Entry 6LLH (X-ray diffraction, 1.99 A resolution); this record covers chains A and D of the 6 polymer chains in the assembly.

# Chain A
Molecule: Terminal oxygenase component of carbazole
Source organism: Janthinobacterium sp. (strain J3)
UniProt: Q84II6 (Q84II6_JANS3); numbering as in UniProt (aligned over 1-384)
Chain sequence (392 residues; row label = number of the first residue in the row):
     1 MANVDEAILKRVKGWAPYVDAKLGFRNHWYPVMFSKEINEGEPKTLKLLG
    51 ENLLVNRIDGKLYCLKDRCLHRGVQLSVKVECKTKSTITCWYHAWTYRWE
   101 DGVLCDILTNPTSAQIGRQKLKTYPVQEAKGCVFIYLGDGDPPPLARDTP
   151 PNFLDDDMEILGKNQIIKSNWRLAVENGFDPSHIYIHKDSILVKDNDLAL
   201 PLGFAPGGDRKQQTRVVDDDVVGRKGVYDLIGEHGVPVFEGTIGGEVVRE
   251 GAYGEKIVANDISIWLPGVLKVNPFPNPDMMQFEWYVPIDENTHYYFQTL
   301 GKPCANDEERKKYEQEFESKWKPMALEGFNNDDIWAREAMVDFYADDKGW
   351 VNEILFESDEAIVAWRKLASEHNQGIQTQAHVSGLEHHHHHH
Disordered / not traced: 1, 390-392
Construct notes: expression tag (385-392)
Bound ions: 2Fe-2S cluster Fe: Cys69, His71, Cys90, His93; Fe2+: His183, His187, Asp333 (together with biphenyl-2,3-diol)
Residues lining bound ligands:
  - biphenyl-2,3-diol (BPY): Asn177, Gly178, His183, Ile184, His187, Leu200, Ala259, Ile262, Leu270, Val272, Phe275, Glu284, Phe329, Asn330, Asp333
  - 2Fe-2S cluster (FES): Cys69, His71, Arg72, Val74, Cys90, Tyr92, His93, Ala94, Trp95

# Chain D
Molecule: Ferredoxin CarAc
Source organism: Pseudomonas resinovorans
UniProt: Q8GI16 (CARAC_PSERE); residues 1-107 here = UniProt positions 1-107
Chain sequence (115 residues; numbered 1 to 115; the number before each row is that of its first residue):
     1 MNQIWLKVCAASDMQPGTIRRVNRVGAAPLAVYRVGDQFYATEDTCTHGI
    51 ASLSEGTLDGDVIECPFHGGAFNVCTGMPASSPCTVPLGVFEVEVKEGEV
   101 YVAGEKKLEHHHHHH
Disordered / not traced: 1-3, 109-115
Construct notes: expression tag (108-115)
Bound ions: 2Fe-2S cluster Fe: Cys46, His48, Cys65, His68
Residues lining bound ligands: 2Fe-2S cluster (FES): Cys46, His48, Gly49, Ile50, Ala51, Cys65, Phe67, His68, Gly69, Gly70, Pro83, Cys84
Curated features (UniProtKB/Swiss-Prot):
  - binding site ([2Fe-2S] cluster): Cys46, His48, Cys65, His68

# Chain A / chain D interface
Residue-residue contacts (31; chain A residue first):
  Arg11(A) - Pro66(D)
  Arg11(A) - Phe67(D)
  Arg11(A) - His68(D)  hydrogen bond (side chain-backbone)
  Arg11(A) - Gly69(D)  hydrogen bond (backbone-backbone)
  Arg11(A) - Gly70(D)
  Arg11(A) - Ser82(D)  hydrogen bond (side chain-backbone)
  Arg11(A) - Pro83(D)
  Val12(A) - Phe67(D)
  Lys13(A) - Glu64(D)  salt bridge
  Lys13(A) - Pro66(D)  hydrogen bond (backbone-backbone)
  Gly14(A) - Pro66(D)  hydrogen bond (backbone-backbone)
  Trp15(A) - Phe67(D)  hydrophobic
  Arg210(A) - Arg21(D)
  Arg210(A) - Ile50(D)  hydrogen bond (side chain-backbone)
  Arg210(A) - Ser52(D)
  Trp350(A) - His68(D)  hydrogen bond (backbone-side chain)
  Val351(A) - His48(D)
  Val351(A) - His68(D)
  Val351(A) - Pro83(D)
  Asn352(A) - His48(D)
  Asn352(A) - Pro83(D)
  Glu353(A) - His48(D)  hydrogen bond (backbone-side chain)
  Glu353(A) - His68(D)  salt bridge
  Ile354(A) - His48(D)
  Leu355(A) - His48(D)
  Leu355(A) - Gly49(D)
  Phe356(A) - Ile50(D)
  Glu357(A) - Ile50(D)
  Asp359(A) - Ile50(D)
  Glu360(A) - Ile50(D)
  Val363(A) - Phe67(D)  hydrophobic
Also at the interface, not in a pair above, chain A (19 interface residues in all): Lys211, Lys367
Also at the interface, not in a pair above, chain D (15 interface residues in all): Ala51, Glu55

# Summary
19 residues of chain A and 15 residues of chain D are in contact, with 8 hydrogen bonds and 2 salt bridges.
Among the polar pairs are Lys13(A)-Glu64(D), Glu353(A)-His68(D) and Arg11(A)-His68(D). Ligands of chain A:
2Fe-2S cluster and biphenyl-2,3-diol. Chain D binds 2Fe-2S cluster.
Chain A is Terminal oxygenase component of carbazole (Janthinobacterium sp. (strain J3)) and chain D is
Ferredoxin CarAc (Pseudomonas resinovorans); the structure, Biphenyl-2,3-diol-soaked resting complex of Oxy
and Fd in carbazole 1,9a-dioxygenase, was determined by X-ray diffraction.
